6LOE - chains D and F of the 6 polymer chains in the assembly; structure by electron microscopy, 3.50 A resolution.

Chain D:
Molecule: Uncharacterized protein ActD
From: Roseiflexus castenholzii (strain DSM 13941 / HLO8)
UniProt: A7NJ90 (A7NJ90_ROSCS); residues 1-192 here = UniProt positions 1-192
Sequence (192 residues; each row starts with the number of its first residue):
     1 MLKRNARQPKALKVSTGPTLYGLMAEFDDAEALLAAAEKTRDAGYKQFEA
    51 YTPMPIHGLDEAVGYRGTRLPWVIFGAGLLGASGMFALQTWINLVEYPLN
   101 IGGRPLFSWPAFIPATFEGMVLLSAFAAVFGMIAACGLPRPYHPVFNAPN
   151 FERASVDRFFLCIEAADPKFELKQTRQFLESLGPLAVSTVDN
Disordered / not traced: 1-18

Chain F:
Molecule: Uncharacterized protein ActF
From: Roseiflexus castenholzii (strain DSM 13941 / HLO8)
UniProt: A7NJ92 (A7NJ92_ROSCS); residue numbers follow UniProt; this construct covers 1-414
Sequence (414 residues; each row starts with the number of its first residue):
     1 MIAQEPAALRPALGRLQQVALIVGGVAMLLAVAGAFLGAAQFFHSYIFAY
    51 FFWMALSLGGLLVLMINHLTQGVWGLMLRRLLEAAALTLPLMAILFLPIA
   101 AETLMGTHYLFPWTNPEVVANDEVVALKTPYLNVPFFLARAVIYFVLFIG
   151 MAYLLRQWSLEEDAKGFSDDLRGRFQRLSGPGIVVLVMAWTFAATDWGMS
   201 LEPEWFSSMYPVTYIASMLILTFGGGIIALAVLKSRNLLPFGIPVDRLHD
   251 LGKFLFAFVAVWAYVNFSEYLIIWSGNVPELTPWHGHRSAGGWEILGIVM
   301 IFGHFLLPFMLLLSRFAKRRLANLTAIAIYLYLIEIVWYFWKIMPAFHPD
   351 GFHIHWLDLVTLIAIGGLWLGVFAWNLQRAPLLAPNDYRVPLLRRQEASG
   401 HGHGHHGKATAEHH
Disordered / not traced: 1-4, 400-414

How chain D and chain F interact:
Residue-residue contacts (20):
  Phe75(D) - Met310(F)  hydrophobic
  Phe75(D) - Leu313(F)  hydrophobic
  Leu79(D) - Met310(F)  hydrophobic
  Arg104(D) - Trp274(F)
  Arg104(D) - Ser275(F)  hydrogen bond (side chain-backbone)
  Arg104(D) - Gly276(F)
  Arg104(D) - Asn277(F)
  Ser108(D) - Trp274(F)
  Trp109(D) - Phe267(F)  hydrophobic
  Trp109(D) - Tyr270(F)  hydrophobic
  Trp109(D) - Ile301(F)  hydrophobic
  Pro110(D) - Phe267(F)  hydrophobic
  Pro110(D) - Tyr270(F)  hydrophobic
  Pro110(D) - Leu271(F)  hydrophobic
  Pro110(D) - Trp274(F)
  Ala111(D) - Leu271(F)
  Ala111(D) - Trp274(F)  hydrophobic
  Ile113(D) - Phe267(F)  hydrophobic
  Pro114(D) - Phe267(F)
  Pro114(D) - Leu271(F)  hydrophobic
Interface residues without a listed pair, chain D (10 interface residues in all): Pro105

Summary:
The chain D/chain F interface involves 10 residues from each chain, with 1 hydrogen bond. Its one
hydrogen-bonded contact is Arg104(D)-Ser275(F).
Here chain D is Uncharacterized protein ActD and chain F is Uncharacterized protein ActF, both from
Roseiflexus castenholzii (strain DSM 13941 / HLO8). Entry 6LOE (Cryo-EM structure of the dithionite-reduced
photosynthetic alternative complex III from Roseiflexus castenholzii) was determined by electron microscopy,
deposited together with 6LOD.
